PDB entry 3ZC1 | X-ray diffraction, 3.27 A resolution | chains C and D of the 8 polymer chains in the assembly

[Chain C (and D)]
Name: Aftrax
Organism: Archaeoglobus fulgidus
Notes: chain D of this document is another copy of the same molecule, construct and numbering; everything in this record applies to it too
UniProt: O28024 (O28024_ARCFU); numbering as in UniProt (aligned over 1-196)
Chain sequence (199 residues; each row starts with the number of its first residue; numbers below 1 keep their minus sign (Gly-2 is residue -2)):
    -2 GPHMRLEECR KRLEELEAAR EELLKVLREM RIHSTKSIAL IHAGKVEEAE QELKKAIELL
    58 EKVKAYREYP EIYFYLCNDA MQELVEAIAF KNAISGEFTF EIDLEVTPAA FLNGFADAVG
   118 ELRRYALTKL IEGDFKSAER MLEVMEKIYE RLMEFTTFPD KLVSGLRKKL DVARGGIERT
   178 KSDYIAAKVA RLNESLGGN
Unresolved in the structure: -2 to 0, 190-196 (chain D: -2 to 0, 188-196)
Sequence notes: expression tag (-2 to 0)
Metal / ion sites: Mg2+: Glu83, Glu118
What the authors report for this chain:
  - catalytic residues: Asp114
  - mutagenesis - D114A: abolished catalytic activity on 14 bp siRNA-like duplex
  - catalytic residues: Glu80 (by similarity / conservation)

[Chain C / chain D interface]
Residue-residue contacts - 27 pairs, chain C then chain D:
  Arg25(C) - Thr154(D)  hydrogen bond (side chain-backbone)
  Arg25(C) - Phe155(D)
  Arg25(C) - Pro156(D)
  Ile29(C) - Thr154(D)
  Thr32(C) - Met150(D)
  Arg120(C) - Glu175(D)
  Arg120(C) - Ser179(D)  hydrogen bond
  Arg121(C) - Glu143(D)  salt bridge
  Arg121(C) - Arg171(D)
  Arg121(C) - Glu175(D)
  Leu124(C) - Glu175(D)
  Leu124(C) - Lys178(D)
  Leu124(C) - Ser179(D)
  Thr125(C) - Lys178(D)
  Leu127(C) - Ile182(D)  hydrophobic
  Ile128(C) - Lys178(D)
  Ile128(C) - Tyr181(D)  hydrophobic
  Ile128(C) - Ile182(D)  hydrophobic
  Arg176(C) - Arg176(D)
  Arg176(C) - Ser179(D)
  Arg176(C) - Asp180(D)  salt bridge
  Asp180(C) - Ser179(D)  hydrogen bond
  Asp180(C) - Ile182(D)
  Ala183(C) - Ile182(D)
  Ala184(C) - Ile182(D)  hydrophobic
  Ala187(C) - Ile182(D)
  Ala187(C) - Lys185(D)
Interface residues without a listed pair, chain C (16 interface residues in all): Arg28, Val186
Interface residues without a listed pair, chain D (18 interface residues in all): Tyr146, Thr153, Arg164, Val186

[In short]
16 residues of chain C and 18 residues of chain D are in contact, with 3 hydrogen bonds and 2 salt bridges.
Polar contacts include Arg121(C)-Glu143(D), Arg176(C)-Asp180(D) and Arg25(C)-Thr154(D). Glu83(C) and Glu118(C)
form the Mg2+ site. From the paper: catalytic residues Asp114(C) and Glu80(C); D114A of chain C abolishes
catalytic activity on 14 bp siRNA-like duplex.
Both chains are Aftrax (Archaeoglobus fulgidus). Entry 3ZC1 (Crystal structure of AfC3PO) was determined by
X-ray diffraction together with 3ZC0 from the same study.
